PDB entry 5Y60 | electron microscopy, 7.50 A resolution (low resolution: residue-level contacts below are approximate; hydrogen-bond / salt-bridge calls are withheld) | chains C and E of the 26 polymer chains in the assembly

Chain C:
Protein: V-type ATP synthase alpha chain
From: Thermus thermophilus HB8
Notes: EC 3.6.3.14
UniProtKB: Q56403 (VATA_THET8); residue numbers follow UniProt; this construct covers 1-578
Chain sequence (578 residues; row label = number of the first residue in the row):
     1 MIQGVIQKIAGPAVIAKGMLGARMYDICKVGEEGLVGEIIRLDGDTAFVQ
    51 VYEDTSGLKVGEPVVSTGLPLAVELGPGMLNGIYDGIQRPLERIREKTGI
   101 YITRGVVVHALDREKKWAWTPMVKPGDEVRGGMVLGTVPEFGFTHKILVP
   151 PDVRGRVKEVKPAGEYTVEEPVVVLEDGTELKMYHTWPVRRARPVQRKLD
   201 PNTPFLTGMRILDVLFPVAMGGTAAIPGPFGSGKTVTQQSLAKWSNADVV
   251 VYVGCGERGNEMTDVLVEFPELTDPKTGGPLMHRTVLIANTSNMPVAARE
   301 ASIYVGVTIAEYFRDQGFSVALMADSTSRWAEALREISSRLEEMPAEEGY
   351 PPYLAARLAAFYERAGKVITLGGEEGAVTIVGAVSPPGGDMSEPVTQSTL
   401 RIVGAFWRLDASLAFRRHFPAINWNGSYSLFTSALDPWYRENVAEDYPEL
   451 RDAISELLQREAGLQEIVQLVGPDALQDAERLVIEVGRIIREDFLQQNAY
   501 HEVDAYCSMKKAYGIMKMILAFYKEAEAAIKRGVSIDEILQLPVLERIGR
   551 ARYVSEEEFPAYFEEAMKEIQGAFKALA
Unresolved in the structure: 578

Chain E:
Protein: V-type ATP synthase beta chain
From: Thermus thermophilus HB8
UniProtKB: Q56404 (VATB_THET8); residues 1-478 here = UniProt positions 1-478
Chain sequence (478 residues; numbered 1 to 478; the number before each row is that of its first residue):
     1 MDLLKKEYTGITYISGPLLFVENAKDLAYGAIVDIKDGTGRVRGGQVIEV
    51 SEEYAVIQVFEETTGLDLATTSVSLVEDVARLGVSKEMLGRRFNGIGKPI
   101 DGLPPITPEKRLPITGLPLNPVARRKPEQFIQTGISTIDVMNTLVRGQKL
   151 PIFSGSGLPANEIAAQIARQATVRPDLSGEGEKEEPFAVVFAAMGITQRE
   201 LSYFIQEFERTGALSRSVLFLNKADDPTIERILTPRMALTVAEYLAFEHD
   251 YHVLVILTDMTNYCEALREIGAAREEIPGRRGYPGYMYTDLATIYERAGV
   301 VEGKKGSVTQIPILSMPDDDRTHPIPDLTGYITEGQIQLSRELHRKGIYP
   351 PIDPLPSLSRLMNNGVGKGKTREDHKQVSDQLYSAYANGVDIRKLVAIIG
   401 EDALTENDRRYLQFADAFERFFINQGQQNRSIEESLQIAWALLSMLPQGE
   451 LKRISKDHIGKYYGQKLEEIWGAPQALD
Unresolved in the structure: 1-4, 464-478

Interface between chain C and chain E:
Pairs across the interface - 17 pairs, chain C then chain E:
  Gln-7(C) with Ser-51(E)
  Ile-9(C) with Val-50(E)
  Ser-56(C) with Tyr-29(E)
  Gly-57(C) with Ala-28(E); Tyr-29(E)
  Leu-58(C) with Leu-27(E); Ala-28(E); Tyr-29(E)
  Lys-59(C) with Leu-27(E)
  Ile-100(C) with Leu-119(E); Asn-120(E)
  Tyr-101(C) with Pro-118(E); Leu-119(E); Asn-120(E)
  Ile-102(C) with Gly-116(E); Pro-118(E); Leu-119(E)
Interface residues without a listed pair, chain C (13 interface residues in all): Lys-8, Thr-55, Val-60, Asn-260
Interface residues without a listed pair, chain E (12 interface residues in all): Lys-25, Glu-49, Lys-126

Overview:
Chain C and chain E form an interface of 13 and 12 residues respectively.
Chain C is V-type ATP synthase alpha chain and chain E is V-type ATP synthase beta chain, both from Thermus
thermophilus HB8; the structure, V/A-type ATPase/synthase from Thermus thermophilus, rotational state 3, was
determined by electron microscopy (same publication as 5Y5Y, 5Y5X and 5Y5Z).
